PDB entry 1U3H | X-ray diffraction, 2.42 A resolution | chains C and D of the 5 polymer chains in the assembly

[Chain C]
Molecule: H-2 class II histocompatibility antigen, A-U alpha chain
Source organism: Mus musculus
Notes: fragment: extracellular alpha-1, extracellular alpha-2
UniProtKB: P14438 (HA2U_MOUSE); the construct lacks a stretch of the UniProt sequence, so the offset changes along the chain: 4-9 = UniProt 1-6; 10-181 = UniProt 8-179
Sequence (182 residues; row label = number of the first residue in the row):
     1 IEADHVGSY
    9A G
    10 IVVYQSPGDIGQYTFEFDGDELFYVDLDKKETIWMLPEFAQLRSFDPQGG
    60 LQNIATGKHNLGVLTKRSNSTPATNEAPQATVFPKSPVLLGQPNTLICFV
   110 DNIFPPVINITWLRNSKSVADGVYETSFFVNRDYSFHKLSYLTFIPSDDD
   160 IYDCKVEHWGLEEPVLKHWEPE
Construct notes: cloning artifact (1-3)
Cystine bridges: Cys107-Cys163
Swiss-Prot annotation at these positions:
  - region: Glu179 to Glu181 (Connecting peptide)
  - glycosylation: Asn118 (N-linked (GlcNAc...) asparagine)

[Chain D]
Molecule: H-2 class II histocompatibility antigen, A-U beta chain
Source organism: Mus musculus
Notes: fragment: extracellular beta-1, extracellular beta-2
UniProtKB: P06344 (HB2U_MOUSE); residues 1-189 here correspond to UniProt positions 28-216 (UniProt number = residue number + 27)
Sequence (189 residues; row label = number of the first residue in the row; note: 2 numbers in that range are skipped by the numbering (no residue carries them; nothing is unmodelled there)):
     1 GDSERHFVVQFQPFCYFTNGTQRIRYVTRYIYNREEYLRFDSDVGEYRAV
    51 TELGRPDAEYYNKQ
    67 YLERTRAELDTVCRYNYE
   84A E
    85 TEVPTSLRRLEQPNVVISLSRTEALNHHNTLVCSVTDFYPAKIKVRWFRN
   135 GQEETVGVSSTQLIRNGDWTFQVLVMLEMTPRRGEVYTCHVEHPSLKSPI
   185 TVEWRA
Cystine bridges: Cys15-Cys79, Cys117-Cys173
Swiss-Prot annotation at these positions:
  - glycosylation: Asn19 (N-linked (GlcNAc...) asparagine)

[Chain C / chain D interface]
Residue-residue contacts - 129 pairs, chain C then chain D:
  Ile1(C) - Tyr16(D)
  Ile1(C) - Arg25(D)
  Ile1(C) - Arg29(D)
  Glu2(C) - Thr18(D)
  Glu2(C) - Arg23(D)  salt bridge
  Ala3(C) - Tyr16(D)
  Ala3(C) - Phe17(D)
  Ala3(C) - Thr18(D)
  Asp4(C) - Phe17(D)  hydrogen bond (backbone-backbone)
  Asp4(C) - Thr18(D)
  Asp4(C) - Asn19(D)
  His5(C) - Cys15(D)
  His5(C) - Tyr16(D)
  His5(C) - Phe17(D)  hydrogen bond (backbone-backbone)
  His5(C) - Tyr83(D)
  His5(C) - Leu91(D)
  Val6(C) - Phe14(D)  hydrophobic
  Val6(C) - Cys15(D)
  Val6(C) - Tyr16(D)  hydrophobic
  Gly7(C) - Pro13(D)
  Gly7(C) - Phe14(D)
  Gly7(C) - Cys15(D)  hydrogen bond (backbone-backbone)
  Ser8(C) - Pro13(D)  hydrogen bond (side chain-backbone)
  Ser8(C) - Phe14(D)
  Tyr9(C) - Pro13(D)
  Tyr9(C) - Cys15(D)  hydrophobic
  Tyr9(C) - Asn82(D)
  Tyr9(C) - Glu86(D)  hydrogen bond
  Gly9A(C) - Phe11(D)
  Gly9A(C) - Pro13(D)
  Ile10(C) - Phe11(D)
  Ile10(C) - Pro13(D)
  Val11(C) - Val9(D)
  Val11(C) - Gln10(D)
  Val11(C) - Phe11(D)  hydrogen bond (backbone-backbone)
  Val12(C) - Val8(D)  hydrophobic
  Val12(C) - Val9(D)
  Tyr13(C) - Val8(D)
  Tyr13(C) - Val9(D)  hydrogen bond (backbone-backbone)
  Gln14(C) - His6(D)  hydrogen bond
  Gln14(C) - Phe7(D)
  Gln14(C) - Val8(D)
  Ser15(C) - His6(D)  hydrogen bond (backbone-side chain)
  Ser15(C) - Phe7(D)  hydrogen bond (backbone-backbone)
  Pro16(C) - Arg5(D)
  Phe26(C) - Glu86(D)
  Phe26(C) - Ser90(D)
  Asp27(C) - Arg149(D)  hydrogen bond (backbone-side chain)
  Gly28(C) - Arg149(D)
  Asp29(C) - Tyr123(D)
  Asp29(C) - Arg149(D)  salt bridge
  Asp29(C) - Trp153(D)
  Glu30(C) - Trp153(D)  hydrogen bond (backbone-side chain)
  Leu31(C) - Glu86(D)
  Leu31(C) - Trp153(D)  hydrophobic
  Met44(C) - Gly151(D)
  Met44(C) - Trp153(D)
  Leu45(C) - Arg93(D)
  Leu45(C) - Trp153(D)  hydrophobic
  Glu47(C) - Arg93(D)  salt bridge
  Phe48(C) - Thr89(D)
  Phe48(C) - Ser90(D)
  Phe48(C) - Trp153(D)  hydrophobic
  Leu51(C) - Pro88(D)
  Leu51(C) - Thr89(D)
  Leu51(C) - Arg92(D)
  Arg52(C) - Thr85(D)  hydrogen bond
  Arg52(C) - Glu86(D)  salt bridge
  Arg52(C) - Thr89(D)  hydrogen bond
  Gly66(C) - Val9(D)
  Asn69(C) - Tyr61(D)
  Leu70(C) - Phe7(D)
  Leu70(C) - Val8(D)
  Leu70(C) - Val9(D)  hydrophobic
  Leu73(C) - Tyr32(D)  hydrophobic
  Leu73(C) - Tyr37(D)  hydrophobic
  Leu73(C) - Leu53(D)  hydrophobic
  Thr74(C) - Phe7(D)
  Thr74(C) - Tyr32(D)
  Arg76(C) - Leu53(D)  hydrogen bond (side chain-backbone)
  Arg76(C) - Pro56(D)
  Arg76(C) - Asp57(D)  salt bridge
  Ser77(C) - Tyr32(D)  hydrogen bond
  Ser79(C) - Arg5(D)  hydrogen bond (backbone-side chain)
  Ser79(C) - Phe7(D)
  Thr80(C) - Phe7(D)
  Thr80(C) - Tyr32(D)  hydrogen bond (backbone-side chain)
  Thr80(C) - Asn33(D)  hydrogen bond (backbone-side chain)
  Pro81(C) - Arg5(D)
  Pro81(C) - His6(D)
  Pro81(C) - Phe7(D)  hydrophobic
  Pro81(C) - Asn33(D)
  Ala82(C) - His6(D)  hydrogen bond (backbone-backbone)
  Ala82(C) - Asn33(D)
  Asn84(C) - Glu4(D)
  Glu85(C) - Arg34(D)  salt bridge
  Phe92(C) - Ile148(D)  hydrophobic
  Phe92(C) - Asn150(D)
  Phe92(C) - Gln156(D)
  Pro93(C) - Gln156(D)  hydrogen bond (backbone-side chain)
  Lys94(C) - Asp121(D)  salt bridge
  Lys94(C) - Asp152(D)  salt bridge
  Lys94(C) - Thr154(D)  hydrogen bond
  Lys94(C) - Gln156(D)  hydrogen bond (backbone-side chain)
  Ser95(C) - Asp121(D)
  Pro96(C) - Val100(D)  hydrophobic
  Pro96(C) - Ser118(D)
  Ile106(C) - Asn150(D)
  Phe113(C) - Gln10(D)
  Phe113(C) - Asn33(D)
  Phe113(C) - Arg34(D)
  Pro114(C) - His6(D)
  Val116(C) - His6(D)
  Val139(C) - Gln12(D)
  Asp142(C) - Arg34(D)  salt bridge
  Tyr143(C) - Gln10(D)  hydrogen bond (backbone-side chain)
  Tyr143(C) - Gln12(D)
  Tyr143(C) - Arg29(D)
  Tyr143(C) - Arg34(D)
  Tyr143(C) - Glu36(D)
  Ser144(C) - Arg34(D)
  Phe145(C) - Gln10(D)
  Leu148(C) - Arg149(D)
  Leu148(C) - Asn150(D)
  Tyr150(C) - Asn150(D)  hydrogen bond (side chain-backbone)
  Tyr150(C) - Gly151(D)
  Tyr150(C) - Asp152(D)
  Trp168(C) - Glu4(D)
  Trp168(C) - His6(D)
Other interface residues (no listed pair), chain C (61 interface residues in all): Phe24, Asn140
Other interface residues (no listed pair), chain D (55 interface residues in all): Gly1, Ile31, Gly54, Val78, Thr120

[Overview]
The interface between chain C and chain D involves 61 residues on one side and 55 on the other, with 25
hydrogen bonds and 9 salt bridges. Among the polar pairs are Glu2(C)-Arg23(D), Asp29(C)-Arg149(D) and
Glu47(C)-Arg93(D).
Chain C is H-2 class II histocompatibility antigen, A-U alpha chain and chain D is H-2 class II
histocompatibility antigen, A-U beta chain, both from Mus musculus; the structure, Crystal structure of mouse
TCR 172.10 complexed with MHC class II I-Au molecule at 2.4 A, was determined by X-ray diffraction.
